8HMD - chains A and C of the 4 polymer chains in the assembly; structure by electron microscopy, 4.70 A resolution (low resolution: residue-level contacts below are approximate; hydrogen-bond / salt-bridge calls are withheld).

# Chain A
Name: Intraflagellar transport protein 122 homolog
Source organism: Tetrahymena thermophila
UniProt: Q244W3 (Q244W3_TETTS); residues 1-1251 here = UniProt positions 1-1251
Chain sequence (1251 residues; each row starts with the number of its first residue):
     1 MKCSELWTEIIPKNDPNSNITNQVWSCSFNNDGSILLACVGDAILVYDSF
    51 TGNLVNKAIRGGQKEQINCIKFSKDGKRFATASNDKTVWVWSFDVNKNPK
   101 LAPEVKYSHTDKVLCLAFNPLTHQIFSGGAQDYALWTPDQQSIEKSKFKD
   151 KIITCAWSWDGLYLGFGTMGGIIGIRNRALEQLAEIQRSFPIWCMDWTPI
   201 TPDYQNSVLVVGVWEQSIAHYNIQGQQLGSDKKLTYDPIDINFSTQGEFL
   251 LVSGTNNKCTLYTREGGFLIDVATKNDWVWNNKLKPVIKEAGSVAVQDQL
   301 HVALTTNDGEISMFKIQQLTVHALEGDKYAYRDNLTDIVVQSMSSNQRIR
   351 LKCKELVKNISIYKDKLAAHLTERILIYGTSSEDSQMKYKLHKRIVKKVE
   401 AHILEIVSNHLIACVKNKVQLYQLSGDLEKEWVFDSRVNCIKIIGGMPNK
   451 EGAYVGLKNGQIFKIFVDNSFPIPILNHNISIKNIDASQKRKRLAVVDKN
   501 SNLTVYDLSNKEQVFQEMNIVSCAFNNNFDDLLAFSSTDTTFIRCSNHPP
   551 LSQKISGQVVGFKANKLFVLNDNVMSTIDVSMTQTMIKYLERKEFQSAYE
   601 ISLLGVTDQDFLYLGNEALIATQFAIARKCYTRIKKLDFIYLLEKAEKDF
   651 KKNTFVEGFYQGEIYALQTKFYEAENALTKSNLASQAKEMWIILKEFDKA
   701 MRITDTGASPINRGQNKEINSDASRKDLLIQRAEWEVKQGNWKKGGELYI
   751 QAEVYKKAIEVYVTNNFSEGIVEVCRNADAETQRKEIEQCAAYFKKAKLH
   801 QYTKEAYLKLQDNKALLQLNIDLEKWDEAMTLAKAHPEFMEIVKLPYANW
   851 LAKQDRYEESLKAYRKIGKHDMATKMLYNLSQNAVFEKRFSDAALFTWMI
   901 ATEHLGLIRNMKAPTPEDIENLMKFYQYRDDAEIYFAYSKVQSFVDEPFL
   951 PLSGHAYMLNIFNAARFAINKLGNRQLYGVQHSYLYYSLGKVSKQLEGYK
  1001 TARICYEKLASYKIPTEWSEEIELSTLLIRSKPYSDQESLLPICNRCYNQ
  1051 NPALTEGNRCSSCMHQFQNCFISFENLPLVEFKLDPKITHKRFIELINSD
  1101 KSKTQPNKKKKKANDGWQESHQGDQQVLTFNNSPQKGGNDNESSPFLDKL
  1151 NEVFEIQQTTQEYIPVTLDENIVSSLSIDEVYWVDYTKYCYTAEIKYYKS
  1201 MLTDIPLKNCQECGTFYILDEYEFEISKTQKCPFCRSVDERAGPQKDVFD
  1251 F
Not modelled in the structure: 713-1251

# Chain C
Name: Tetratricopeptide repeat protein
Source organism: Tetrahymena thermophila
UniProt: I7MFN3 (I7MFN3_TETTS); residues 1-1334 here = UniProt positions 1-1334
Chain sequence (1334 residues; row label = number of the first residue in the row):
     1 MQNQQQKMQTILIAQSQVYYYIREGFWSTMQRFCQEQYKAFGDPFFIFWK
    51 AYGLYQEGLPNEAINELTSIQHKKEIQYATIVALITYHLSTNIVDRETVQ
   101 NLKFEESTQRRLSSDKAICLAAFFYAFNKEHAKARDLIDEIHSDNFNIRI
   151 ASAWCYLLEGGKFLEKSVQLFEELYNEQHEINKNLESLMGRSKANEMIKK
   201 FDISLNTINEINVLYPDFKGGLIEKAKLLMTVDDWEQLVDYCNKILYDDD
   251 KNIMALMLLTFYTFAREGDIETGCERLQKLIQAVEFSESRNMQLMFKISQ
   301 VFSRISGRNTQILKFTMKLVNQCKQLSPLNAQYFCELAQQLLMVNQFERA
   351 EQYFQEASAIDVDNKECLMGLILSKIMQGQTEDAESQIDFINQTTNNGER
   401 TSEIAYLEALVSTKQENVDPRVTIKLLEESLKLHIAQANRLYPSFDFYIV
   451 LNPDFLMSLSQAYFFQVGMKEMLAGKQPQNGVASKGTKLLDFIIKKIPGL
   501 IPAYLLQAKGKMSMGNTQEALKSVTKVIEQDPKNEEAYILSAMIASSSKN
   551 FSLAQNQLQQALSNNFMIRDNPLFMLVKGEVEYAQGSYQACLETMKAAYE
   601 IPEVKDKANQSKVVSAMSVLQFSDKDRCSIFLLYAKALQQNNNSKEAKKI
   651 MTQAISQFTGTTEEVNVLIANSEIALQSGDVKKAISILKGVPQESPYFLR
   701 ARQILADVYLDQLRDRRNYAKCYADLIEIDPSFDNYKMLGDALMKIREPE
   751 EASRAYEKAALIKPDDEQIIQLLGLSLCQTHDYNKALTYYENALRMNPKR
   801 LDLIIDLGKLCIQIKNFNRAEEILKPDIFSDEYQLPTYQNLKRNQEGFYL
   851 IAKLNIKRTPPGVFTPIDMYRKALKKSIQIQIDVIEKAKQEGEDVEKERK
   901 TLADMYIELAKYTNQYEKNEKATLDILAEASKYTNNQDTMSKTVGNQEKI
   951 LELEVQMYFKSNQKLECENKCNLLLKLNPNNDLACLTLAELLLQKDEYSQ
  1001 AIEQFKKILQDRPNNYGILAKLIDFFRRSFQINEAKTYIERAEKKATNTN
  1051 DPGLCYCRGLYHKYNRSPKDALNEFSKAKKSSQYAEESLVNMIDIYLNPD
  1101 QDLYYSNVEEGPKVVDEVNLRACESLLREMQIRASYLRYIVMESYVFFLG
  1151 GPRYKGGLEQGLKNLNDILKTNNDYIPAMLALAVGKFIQKKSTDAKNLLK
  1201 LLWKRQYTTEYGEDLERAWLLSADSFIAIQKYDSAEEILKKCLKYNQSCG
  1251 KAEEYMGLIKEKEQSYVDAATHYEKAYKLTNEKSASIAFRLSFNYLKAKR
  1301 YVDCINICKKILVLFPNYPKIEKDCLEKARQALK
Disulfide bonds: Cys335-Cys367

# Interface between chain A and chain C
Pairs across the interface - 9 pairs, chain A then chain C:
  Lys151(A) - Gln1331(C)
  Ile153(A) - Lys1334(C)
  Met169(A) - Gln1331(C)
  Pro191(A) - Arg1330(C)
  Trp193(A) - Lys1334(C)
  Asp237(A) - Lys1309(C)
  Trp278(A) - Val1302(C)
  Trp278(A) - Ile1305(C)
  Trp278(A) - Asn1306(C)
Other interface residues (no listed pair), chain A (12 interface residues in all): Trp25, Leu114, Phe190, Trp214, Thr255
Other interface residues (no listed pair), chain C (8 interface residues in all): Leu1333

# In short
12 residues of chain A face 8 of chain C across their interface.
Chain A is Intraflagellar transport protein 122 homolog and chain C is Tetratricopeptide repeat protein, both
from Tetrahymena thermophila; the structure, base module state 2 of Tetrahymena IFT-A, was determined by
electron microscopy together with 8HMC, 8HME and 8HMF from the same study.
